Entry 7TKP (electron microscopy, 4.60 A resolution (low resolution: residue-level contacts below are approximate; hydrogen-bond / salt-bridge calls are withheld)); this record covers chains 0 and 1 of the 27 polymer chains in the assembly.

# Chain 0 (and 1)
Name: ATP synthase subunit 9
Source organism: Saccharomyces cerevisiae
Notes: chain 1 of this document is another copy of the same molecule, construct and numbering; everything in this record applies to it too
UniProt: P61829 (ATP9_YEAST); numbering as in UniProt (aligned over 1-76)
Chain sequence (76 residues; row label = number of the first residue in the row):
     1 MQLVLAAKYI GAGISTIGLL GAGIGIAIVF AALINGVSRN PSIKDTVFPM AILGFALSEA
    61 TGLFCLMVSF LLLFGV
Disordered / not traced: 76
UniProt features mapped onto this chain:
  - site: E59 (Reversibly protonated during proton transport)
  - modified residue: M1 (N-formylmethionine)
  - natural variant: T46 (T46L: In strain: DS400/A3 and KL14-4A), L53 (L53F: In strain: DS400/A3, DS401 and 1 more), L57 (L57V: In oligomycin-resistant mutant and cross-resistance to venturicidin), C65 (C65S: In oligomycin-resistant mutant)

# How chain 0 and chain 1 interact
Residue-residue contacts (6; chain 0 residue first):
  G11(0) with Y9(1); G13(1)
  I14(0) with G13(1)
  S15(0) with G13(1)
  G18(0) with L20(1)
  G21(0) with L20(1)
Interface residues without a listed pair, chain 0 (8 interface residues in all): A7, G25, I28
Interface residues without a listed pair, chain 1 (9 interface residues in all): I10, T16, G23, I24, A27, A31

# Summary
The interface between chain 0 and chain 1 involves 8 residues on one side and 9 on the other.
Chain 0 and chain 1 are both ATP synthase subunit 9 (Saccharomyces cerevisiae); the structure, Yeast ATP
synthase State 3catalytic(b) with 10 mM ATP backbone model, was determined by electron microscopy together
with 7TJS, 7TJT, 7TJU, 7TJV, 7TJW, 7TJX and 30 further entries from the same study.
